PDB entry 8RQU | X-ray diffraction, 2.90 A resolution | chain A

== Chain A ==
Molecule: Beta-lactamase TEM-1
Organism: Escherichia coli
Notes: EC 3.5.2.6
Sequence (266 residues; row label = number of the first residue in the row):
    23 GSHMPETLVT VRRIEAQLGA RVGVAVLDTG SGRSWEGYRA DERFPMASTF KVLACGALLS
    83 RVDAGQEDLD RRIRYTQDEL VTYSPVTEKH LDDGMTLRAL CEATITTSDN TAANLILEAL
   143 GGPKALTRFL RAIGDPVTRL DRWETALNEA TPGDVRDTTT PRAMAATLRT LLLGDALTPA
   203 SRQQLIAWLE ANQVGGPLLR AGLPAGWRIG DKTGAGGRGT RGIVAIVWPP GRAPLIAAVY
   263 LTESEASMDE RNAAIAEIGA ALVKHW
Unresolved in the structure: 23-26, 52-53, 287-288
Reported in the primary citation:
  - catalytic residues: Ser-70, Glu-166 (citing earlier work)
  - conformationally variable residues (loop rearrangement): Ser-53 to Arg-55, Ala-255 to Leu-257
  - contacts within the chain: Glu-212/Arg-230

== Summary ==
The paper reports catalytic residues Ser-70 and Glu-166; conformational variability at Ser-53 and Ala-255.
Chain A is Beta-lactamase TEM-1 (Escherichia coli); the structure, Structure of TEM1 beta-lactamase variant
70.a, was determined by X-ray diffraction (same publication as 8GII and 8GIJ).
